Entry 6QG3 (electron microscopy, 9.40 A resolution (very low resolution: no residue pairs are listed; an interface is given only as per-side residue counts)); this record covers chains B and K of the 16 polymer chains in the assembly.

[Chain B]
Molecule: Translation initiation factor eIF-2B subunit alpha
Organism: Saccharomyces cerevisiae (strain ATCC 204508 / S288c)
Reference sequence: P14741 (EI2BA_YEAST); numbering as in UniProt (aligned over 1-305)
Chain sequence (305 residues; each row starts with the number of its first residue):
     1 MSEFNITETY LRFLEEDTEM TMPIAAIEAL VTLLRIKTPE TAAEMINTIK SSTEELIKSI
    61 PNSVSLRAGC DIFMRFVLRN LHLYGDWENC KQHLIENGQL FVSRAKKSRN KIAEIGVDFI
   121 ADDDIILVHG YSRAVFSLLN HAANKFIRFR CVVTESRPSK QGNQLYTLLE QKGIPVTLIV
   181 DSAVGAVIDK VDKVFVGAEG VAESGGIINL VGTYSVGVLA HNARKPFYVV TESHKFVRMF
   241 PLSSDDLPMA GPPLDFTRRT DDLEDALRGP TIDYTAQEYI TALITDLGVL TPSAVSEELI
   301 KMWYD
Unresolved in the structure: 1-3
Curated features (UniProtKB/Swiss-Prot):
  - modified residue: S2 (N-acetylserine), T291 (Phosphothreonine)

[Chain K]
Molecule: Eukaryotic translation initiation factor 2 subunit alpha
Organism: Saccharomyces cerevisiae (strain ATCC 204508 / S288c)
Reference sequence: P20459 (IF2A_YEAST); residue numbers follow UniProt; this construct covers 1-304
Chain sequence (304 residues; row label = number of the first residue in the row):
     1 MSTSHCRFYE NKYPEIDDIV MVNVQQIAEM GAYVKLLEYD NIEGMILLSE LSRRRIRSIQ
    61 KLIRVGKNDV AVVLRVDKEK GYIDLSKRRV SSEDIIKCEE KYQKSKTVHS ILRYCAEKFQ
   121 IPLEELYKTI AWPLSRKFGH AYEAFKLSII DETVWEGIEP PSKDVLDELK NYISKRLTPQ
   181 AVKIRADVEV SCFSYEGIDA IKDALKSAED MSTEQMQVKV KLVAAPLYVL TTQALDKQKG
   241 IEQLESAIEK ITEVITKYGG VCNITMPPKA VTATEDAELQ ALLESKELDN RSDSEDDEDE
   301 SDDE
Unresolved in the structure: 1-2, 55-57, 175-181, 211-217, 266-304
Modified residues: S52 (phosphoserine; SEP)
Curated features (UniProtKB/Swiss-Prot):
  - modified residue (Phosphoserine): S52, S292, S294

[How chain B and chain K interact]
At this resolution (9 A) residue pairs are not listed: 16 residues of chain B and 16 of chain K lie at the interface.

[Summary]
Chain B and chain K each contribute 16 residues to their interface.
Here chain B is Translation initiation factor eIF-2B subunit alpha and chain K is Eukaryotic translation
initiation factor 2 subunit alpha, both from Saccharomyces cerevisiae (strain ATCC 204508 / S288c). Entry 6QG3
(Structure of eIF2B-eIF2 (phosphorylated at Ser51) complex (model B)) was determined by electron microscopy,
deposited together with 6QG0, 6QG1, 6QG2, 6QG5 and 6QG6.
